5AZI - chains A and B; structure by X-ray diffraction, 2.45 A resolution.

Chain A:
Protein: Glycerol kinase
From: Trypanosoma brucei gambiense
Notes: EC 2.7.1.30
UniProtKB: D3KVM3 (D3KVM3_TRYBG); residue numbers follow UniProt; this construct covers 1-512
Amino-acid sequence (518 residues; each row starts with the number of its first residue; numbers below 1 keep their minus sign (Gly-5 is residue -5)):
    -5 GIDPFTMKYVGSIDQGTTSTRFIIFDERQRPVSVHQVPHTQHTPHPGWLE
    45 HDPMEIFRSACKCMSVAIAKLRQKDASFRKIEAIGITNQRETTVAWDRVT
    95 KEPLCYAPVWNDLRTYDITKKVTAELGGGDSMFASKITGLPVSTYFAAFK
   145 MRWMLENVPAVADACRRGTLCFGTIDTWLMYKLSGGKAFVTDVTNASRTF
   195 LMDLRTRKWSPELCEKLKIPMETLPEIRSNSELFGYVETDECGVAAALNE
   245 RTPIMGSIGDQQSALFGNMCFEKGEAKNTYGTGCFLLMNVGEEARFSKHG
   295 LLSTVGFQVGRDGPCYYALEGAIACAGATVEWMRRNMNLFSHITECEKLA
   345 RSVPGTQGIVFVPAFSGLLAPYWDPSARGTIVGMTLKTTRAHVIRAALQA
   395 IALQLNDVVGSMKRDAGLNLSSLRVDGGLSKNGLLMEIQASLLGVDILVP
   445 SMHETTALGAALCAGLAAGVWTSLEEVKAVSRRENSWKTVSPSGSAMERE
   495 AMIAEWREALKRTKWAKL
Disordered / not traced: -5 to -2, 512
Construct notes: expression tag (-5 to 0)
Ligand contacts: 4-nitrophenyl phosphate (4NP): Gly10, Thr11, Thr12, Ser13, Trp104, Thr276, Gly277, Phe279

Chain B:
Protein: Glycerol kinase
From: Trypanosoma brucei gambiense
Notes: EC 2.7.1.30
UniProtKB: D3KVM3 (D3KVM3_TRYBG); residues 1-512 here = UniProt positions 1-512
Amino-acid sequence (518 residues; row label = number of the first residue in the row; numbers below 1 keep their minus sign (Gly-5 is residue -5)):
    -5 GIDPFTMKYVGSIDQGTTSTRFIIFDERQRPVSVHQVPHTQHTPHPGWLE
    45 HDPMEIFRSACKCMSVAIAKLRQKDASFRKIEAIGITNQRETTVAWDRVT
    95 KEPLCYAPVWNDLRTYDITKKVTAELGGGDSMFASKITGLPVSTYFAAFK
   145 MRWMLENVPAVADACRRGTLCFGTIDTWLMYKLSGGKAFVTDVTNASRTF
   195 LMDLRTRKWSPELCEKLKIPMETLPEIRSNSELFGYVETDECGVAAALNE
   245 RTPIMGSIGDQQSALFGNMCFEKGEAKNTYGTGCFLLMNVGEEARFSKHG
   295 LLSTVGFQVGRDGPCYYALEGAIACAGATVEWMRRNMNLFSHITECEKLA
   345 RSVPGTQGIVFVPAFSGLLAPYWDPSARGTIVGMTLKTTRAHVIRAALQA
   395 IALQLNDVVGSMKRDAGLNLSSLRVDGGLSKNGLLMEIQASLLGVDILVP
   445 SMHETTALGAALCAGLAAGVWTSLEEVKAVSRRENSWKTVSPSGSAMERE
   495 AMIAEWREALKRTKWAKL
Disordered / not traced: -5 to -2, 512
Construct notes: expression tag (-5 to 0)
Modified positions: Thr276 (phosphothreonine; TPO)

Interface between chain A and chain B:
Contacting residue pairs (64):
  Trp326(A) with Met378(B), hydrophobic; Thr379(B), hydrogen bond (side chain-backbone); Leu380(B); Thr382(B), hydrogen bond (side chain-backbone)
  Asn330(A) with Leu380(B), hydrogen bond (side chain-backbone); Thr382(B), hydrogen bond (side chain-backbone); Thr383(B); Arg384(B), hydrogen bond (backbone-backbone)
  Met331(A) with Leu333(B); Arg384(B); Val387(B), hydrophobic
  Asn332(A) with Asn332(B), hydrogen bond (side chain-backbone); Arg384(B)
  Leu333(A) with Met331(B); Leu333(B), hydrophobic
  Gly352(A) with Trp509(B), hydrogen bond (backbone-side chain)
  Val354(A) with Trp509(B), hydrophobic
  Phe355(A) with Met378(B), hydrophobic
  Phe359(A) with Met378(B); Thr379(B); Leu380(B), hydrophobic
  Arg372(A) with Gly377(B); Met378(B)
  Gly373(A) with Val376(B); Gly377(B), hydrogen bond (backbone-backbone); Met378(B), hydrogen bond (backbone-backbone)
  Thr374(A) with Ile375(B), hydrogen bond (side chain-backbone)
  Ile375(A) with Gly373(B); Thr374(B), hydrogen bond (backbone-side chain); Ile375(B), hydrogen bond (backbone-backbone)
  Val376(A) with Gly373(B)
  Gly377(A) with Arg372(B); Gly373(B), hydrogen bond (backbone-backbone); Trp509(B)
  Met378(A) with Trp326(B), hydrophobic; Phe355(B), hydrophobic; Phe359(B); Arg372(B); Gly373(B), hydrogen bond (backbone-backbone)
  Thr379(A) with Trp326(B), hydrogen bond (backbone-side chain); Phe359(B); Arg372(B)
  Leu380(A) with Trp326(B); Asn330(B), hydrogen bond (backbone-side chain); Phe359(B), hydrophobic
  Thr382(A) with Trp326(B), hydrogen bond (backbone-side chain); Asn330(B), hydrogen bond (backbone-side chain)
  Thr383(A) with Asn330(B); Met331(B)
  Arg384(A) with Asn330(B), hydrogen bond (backbone-backbone); Met331(B); Asn332(B)
  Val387(A) with Met331(B), hydrophobic
  Glu499(A) with Trp509(B)
  Glu502(A) with Trp509(B)
  Ala503(A) with Trp509(B)
  Arg506(A) with Arg506(B); Lys508(B), hydrogen bond (side chain-backbone); Trp509(B)
  Lys508(A) with Arg506(B), hydrogen bond (backbone-side chain)
  Trp509(A) with Gly352(B), hydrogen bond (side chain-backbone); Val354(B), hydrophobic; Gly377(B); Glu499(B)
Also at the interface, not in a pair above, chain A (30 interface residues in all): Ala322, Lys381
Also at the interface, not in a pair above, chain B (30 interface residues in all): Cys319, Lys381, Glu502, Ala503

Overview:
The chain A/chain B interface involves 30 residues from each chain; the contacts include 22 hydrogen bonds.
Polar pairs include Trp326(A)-Thr379(B), Trp326(A)-Thr382(B) and Asn330(A)-Leu380(B). Bound to chain A:
4-nitrophenyl phosphate.
Chain A is Glycerol kinase and chain B is Glycerol kinase, both from Trypanosoma brucei gambiense; the
structure, Crystal structure of glycerol kinase from Trypanosoma brucei gambiense complexed with 4NP, was
determined by X-ray diffraction together with 5AZJ from the same study.
